PDB entry 7JZY | electron microscopy, 3.60 A resolution | chains M and D of the 12 polymer chains in the assembly

== Chain M ==
Molecule: 61-nt RNA strand
Source organism: Pseudomonas aeruginosa
Sequence (61 nucleotides; row label = number of the first residue in the row):
     1 CUAAGAAAUU CACGGCGGGC UUGAUGUCCG CGUCUACCUG AUUCACUGCC GUAUAGGCAG
    61 C
Differences from the reference sequence: conflict A41 (G1458 in 313291946), A53 (G1446 in 313291946)

== Chain D ==
Molecule: CRISPR type I-F/YPEST-associated protein Csy3
Source organism: Pseudomonas aeruginosa
Reference sequence: A0A444M080 (A0A444M080_PSEAI); residues 20-361 here correspond to UniProt positions 1-342 (UniProt number = residue number - 19)
Chain sequence (342 residues; numbered 20 to 361; the number before each row is that of its first residue):
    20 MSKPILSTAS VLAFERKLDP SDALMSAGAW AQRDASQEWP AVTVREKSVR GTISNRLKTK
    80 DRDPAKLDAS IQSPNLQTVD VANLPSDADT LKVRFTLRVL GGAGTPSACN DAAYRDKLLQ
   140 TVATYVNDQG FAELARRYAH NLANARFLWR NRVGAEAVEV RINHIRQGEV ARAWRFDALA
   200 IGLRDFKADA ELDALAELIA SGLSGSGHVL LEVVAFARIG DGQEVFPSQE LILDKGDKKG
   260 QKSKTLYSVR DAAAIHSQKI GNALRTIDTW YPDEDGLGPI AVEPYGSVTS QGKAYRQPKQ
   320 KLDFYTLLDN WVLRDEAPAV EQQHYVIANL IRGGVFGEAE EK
Not modelled in the structure: 20-23, 69-95, 251-260, 359-361

== How chain M and chain D interact ==
Contacting residue pairs - 29 pairs, chain M then chain D:
  U35(M) with Phe-33(D), phosphate contact; Glu-34(D), sugar contact; Gly-353(D), hydrogen bond to the sugar; Val-354(D), base contact
  A36(M) with Phe-33(D), sugar contact; Glu-34(D), phosphate contact; Arg-35(D), hydrogen bond to the phosphate; Gly-353(D), sugar contact
  C37(M) with Arg-35(D), salt bridge to the phosphate; Gln-277(D), sugar contact
  C38(M) with Trp-168(D), base contact; Gln-277(D), phosphate contact; Lys-278(D), base contact; Asn-281(D), phosphate contact; Arg-284(D), salt bridge to the phosphate; Ser-309(D), hydrogen bond to the base
  U39(M) with Ser-247(D), phosphate contact; Gln-248(D), sugar contact; Leu-250(D), base contact; His-275(D), salt bridge to the phosphate; Gln-277(D), hydrogen bond to the phosphate
  G40(M) with Gln-248(D), base contact; Lys-263(D), hydrogen bond to the base; Lys-278(D), salt bridge to the phosphate
  A41(M) with Ser-309(D), phosphate contact
  U43(M) with Lys-263(D), sugar contact
  C44(M) with Val-68(D), sugar contact; Val-100(D), base contact; Lys-263(D), phosphate contact
Other interface residues (no listed pair), chain M (10 interface residues in all): C46
Other interface residues (no listed pair), chain D (26 interface residues in all): Ala-32, Lys-66, Val-98, Arg-169, Glu-243, Val-307, Arg-351, Gly-352

== In short ==
10 residues of chain M and 26 residues of chain D are in contact; the contacts include 5 hydrogen bonds and 4
salt bridges. Polar contacts include C38(M)/Ser-309(D), G40(M)/Lys-263(D) and U35(M)/Gly-353(D).
Chain M is a 61-nt RNA strand and chain D is CRISPR type I-F/YPEST-associated protein Csy3, both from
Pseudomonas aeruginosa; the structure, CryoEM structure of a CRISPR-Cas complex, was determined by electron
microscopy.
